PDB entry 6TCZ | electron microscopy, 3.40 A resolution | chains N and h of the 28 polymer chains in the assembly

[Chain N]
Protein: Proteasome subunit beta
Source organism: Leishmania donovani
Notes: EC 3.4.25.1
Sequence (220 residues; each row starts with the number of its first residue):
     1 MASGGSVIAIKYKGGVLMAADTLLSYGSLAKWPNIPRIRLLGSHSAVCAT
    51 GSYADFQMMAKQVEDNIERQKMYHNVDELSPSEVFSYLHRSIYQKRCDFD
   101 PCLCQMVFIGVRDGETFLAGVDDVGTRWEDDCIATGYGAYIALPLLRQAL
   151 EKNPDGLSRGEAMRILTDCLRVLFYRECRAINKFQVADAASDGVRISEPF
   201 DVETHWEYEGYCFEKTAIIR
Disordered / not traced: 1, 220

[Chain h]
Protein: Proteasome subunit beta
Source organism: Leishmania donovani
Notes: EC 3.4.25.1
Sequence (283 residues; each row starts with the number of its first residue):
     1 MLQRPDHTLLQEPAYPKDIAQKLTENGPAQAGKQLFQPDPAVIDPQLSKA
    51 VSLGTTILAVSYNGGVVLAADSRTSSGTYVVNRASNKLTKLTKKIYCCRS
   101 GSAADTQALAERVSNYLGSYQTDIGAGVNVATAANLFQKMCYMNRWNISA
   151 GIIVAGYDPINGGSVYSIPSGGSCVKLDYALGGSGSIFLYSFFDANYKPG
   201 MSKSECVAFCQRAVAHAYSRDGSSGGLIRTITLDADEPEDQTIPWNRSPY
   251 CMEKDPKYVTQATQNQPFSSSAKITGNRMSSTG
Disordered / not traced: 1-54

[Interface between chain N and chain h]
Pairs across the interface - 79 pairs, chain N then chain h:
  Thr22(N) - Gln261(h)
  Ser28(N) - Asp221(h)
  Ser28(N) - Gly222(h)  hydrogen bond (backbone-backbone)
  Leu29(N) - Phe188(h)  hydrophobic
  Leu29(N) - Arg220(h)
  Ala30(N) - Arg220(h)  hydrogen bond (backbone-backbone)
  Lys31(N) - Arg220(h)  hydrogen bond (backbone-side chain)
  Pro33(N) - Met252(h)  hydrophobic
  Pro33(N) - Tyr258(h)  hydrophobic
  Asn34(N) - Tyr258(h)
  Asn34(N) - Thr260(h)  hydrogen bond (side chain-backbone)
  Asn34(N) - Gln261(h)
  Asn34(N) - Ala262(h)  hydrogen bond (backbone-backbone)
  Pro36(N) - Gln261(h)
  Pro36(N) - Ala262(h)
  Pro36(N) - Gln264(h)
  Pro36(N) - Asn265(h)
  Pro36(N) - Asn277(h)
  Ile38(N) - Asn265(h)  hydrogen bond (backbone-side chain)
  Arg39(N) - Asn265(h)
  Leu40(N) - Arg278(h)
  Gly42(N) - Arg278(h)  hydrogen bond (backbone-side chain)
  Ser43(N) - Ser281(h)
  Tyr53(N) - Gln264(h)  hydrogen bond
  Gln57(N) - Gln264(h)  hydrogen bond
  Tyr137(N) - Thr78(h)
  Phe174(N) - Trp245(h)
  Tyr175(N) - Val80(h)
  Tyr175(N) - Arg83(h)
  Arg176(N) - Tyr79(h)
  Arg176(N) - Val80(h)  hydrogen bond (side chain-backbone)
  Arg176(N) - Val81(h)  hydrogen bond (side chain-backbone)
  Arg176(N) - Arg83(h)
  Glu177(N) - Val80(h)
  Cys178(N) - Arg73(h)
  Cys178(N) - Ser75(h)
  Cys178(N) - Thr78(h)
  Cys178(N) - Tyr79(h)
  Cys178(N) - Val80(h)  hydrophobic
  Cys178(N) - Gly222(h)
  Asn182(N) - Trp245(h)
  Asn182(N) - Glu253(h)  hydrogen bond (backbone-side chain)
  Lys183(N) - Tyr258(h)  hydrogen bond (side chain-backbone)
  Gln185(N) - Gln261(h)
  Asp192(N) - Thr282(h)
  Gly193(N) - Ser281(h)
  Val194(N) - Ser280(h)
  Val194(N) - Ser281(h)  hydrogen bond (backbone-side chain)
  Ile196(N) - Met279(h)  hydrogen bond (backbone-backbone)
  Pro199(N) - Gln261(h)
  Asp201(N) - Lys254(h)
  Thr204(N) - Trp245(h)
  Thr204(N) - Asn246(h)
  His205(N) - Arg83(h)
  Trp206(N) - Arg83(h)
  Trp206(N) - Gly226(h)
  Trp206(N) - Leu227(h)
  Trp206(N) - Pro244(h)  hydrophobic
  Trp206(N) - Trp245(h)
  Glu207(N) - Pro244(h)
  Tyr208(N) - Arg83(h)
  Tyr211(N) - Arg83(h)
  Tyr211(N) - Ala84(h)  hydrophobic
  Tyr211(N) - Arg229(h)  hydrogen bond (backbone-side chain)
  Cys212(N) - Arg229(h)
  Phe213(N) - Asn86(h)  hydrogen bond (backbone-side chain)
  Phe213(N) - Leu88(h)  hydrophobic
  Phe213(N) - Arg229(h)
  Phe213(N) - Asp240(h)
  Phe213(N) - Thr242(h)
  Thr216(N) - Ala84(h)
  Thr216(N) - Asn86(h)
  Thr216(N) - Arg229(h)
  Ala217(N) - Asn86(h)
  Ile218(N) - Thr89(h)
  Ile218(N) - Gln107(h)
  Ile219(N) - Thr89(h)
  Ile219(N) - Lys90(h)
  Ile219(N) - Ser114(h)
Also at the interface, not in a pair above, chain N (48 interface residues in all): Ile35, Glu68, Met72, Arg179, Ile181, Arg195
Also at the interface, not in a pair above, chain h (51 interface residues in all): Gly77, Asn82, Ser85, Arg99, Ser219, Thr230, Ile231, Arg247, Lys257, Phe268

[In short]
Chain N and chain h form an interface of 48 and 51 residues respectively; the contacts include 17 hydrogen
bonds. Among the polar pairs are Lys31(N)-Arg220(h), Asn34(N)-Thr260(h) and Ile38(N)-Asn265(h).
Here chain N is Proteasome subunit beta and chain h is Proteasome subunit beta, both from Leishmania donovani.
Entry 6TCZ (Leishmania tarentolae proteasome 20S subunit complexed with LXE408) was determined by electron
microscopy together with 6TD5 from the same study.
